8DT5 - chains A and B; structure by X-ray diffraction, 2.60 A resolution.

Chain A (and B):
Name: Acetylcholinesterase
From: Homo sapiens
Notes: EC 3.1.1.7; chain B of this document is another copy of the same molecule, construct and numbering; everything in this record applies to it too
UniProtKB: P22303 (ACES_HUMAN); residues 1-547 here correspond to UniProt positions 32-578 (UniProt number = residue number + 31)
Chain sequence (550 residues; numbered -2 to 547; the number before each row is that of its first residue; numbers below 1 keep their minus sign (Gly-2 is residue -2)):
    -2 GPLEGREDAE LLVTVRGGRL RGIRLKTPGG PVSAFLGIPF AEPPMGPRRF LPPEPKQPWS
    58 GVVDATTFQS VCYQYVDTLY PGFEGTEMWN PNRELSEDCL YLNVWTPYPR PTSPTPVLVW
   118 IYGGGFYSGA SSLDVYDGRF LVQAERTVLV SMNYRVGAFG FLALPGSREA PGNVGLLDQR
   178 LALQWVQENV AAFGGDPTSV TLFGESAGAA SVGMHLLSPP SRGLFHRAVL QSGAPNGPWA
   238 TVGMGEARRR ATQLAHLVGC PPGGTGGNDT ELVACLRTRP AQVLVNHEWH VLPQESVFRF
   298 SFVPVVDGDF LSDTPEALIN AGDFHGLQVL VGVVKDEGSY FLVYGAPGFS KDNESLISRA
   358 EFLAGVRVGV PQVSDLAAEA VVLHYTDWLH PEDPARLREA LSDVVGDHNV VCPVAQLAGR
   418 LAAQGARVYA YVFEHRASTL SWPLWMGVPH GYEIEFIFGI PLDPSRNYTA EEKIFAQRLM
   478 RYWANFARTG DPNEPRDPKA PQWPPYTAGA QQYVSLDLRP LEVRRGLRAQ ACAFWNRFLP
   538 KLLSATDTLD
Disordered / not traced: -2 to 3, 544-547
Sequence notes: expression tag (-2 to 0)
UniProt features mapped onto this chain:
  - active site: Ser203 (Acyl-ester intermediate), Glu334 (Charge relay system), His447 (Charge relay system)
  - binding site (galanthamine): Trp86, Glu202, Ser203, Tyr337
  - binding site (huperzine A): Trp86, Tyr133, Tyr337
  - binding site (huprine W): Gly122, Ser203, Trp439, His447
  - glycosylation (N-linked (GlcNAc...) asparagine): Asn265, Asn350, Asn464
Disulfides: Cys69-Cys96, Cys257-Cys272, Cys409-Cys529
Glycans and other covalent adducts: diethyl phosphonate (DEP) linked to Ser203
Ligand contacts:
  - diethyl phosphonate (DEP): Gly120, Gly121, Gly122, Tyr124, Ala204, Trp236, Phe295, Phe297, Tyr337, Phe338, His447
  - LND (4-carbamoyl-1-(3-{2-[(E)-(hydroxyimino)methyl]-1H-imidazol-1-yl}propyl)pyridin-1-ium): Tyr72, Asp74, Tyr124, Trp286, Ser293, Val294, Phe295, Arg296, Phe297, Tyr337, Phe338, Tyr341
What the authors report for this chain:
  - binding site for diethyl phosphonate: Ser203, His447
  - conformationally variable residues (loop rearrangement): His287 to Gln291, Glu292 to Phe299
  - binding site for LND: Tyr124, Trp286, Phe295

How chain A and chain B interact:
Contacting residue pairs - 27 pairs, chain A then chain B:
  Thr75(A) - Thr75(B)
  Tyr77(A) - Asn283(B)
  Pro78(A) - Gln279(B)
  Pro78(A) - Asn283(B)
  His253(A) - Asn350(B)  hydrogen bond (backbone-side chain)
  Leu254(A) - Ser347(B)  hydrogen bond (backbone-side chain)
  Leu254(A) - Asp349(B)
  Leu254(A) - Asn350(B)  hydrogen bond (backbone-side chain)
  Val255(A) - Asp349(B)
  Gly256(A) - Asp349(B)  hydrogen bond (backbone-backbone)
  Gly256(A) - Asn350(B)
  Gln279(A) - Pro78(B)
  Val280(A) - Asp349(B)
  Asn283(A) - Tyr77(B)
  Asn283(A) - Pro78(B)
  His284(A) - Tyr77(B)
  His284(A) - Ser347(B)
  His284(A) - Asp349(B)  salt bridge
  Ser347(A) - Leu254(B)  hydrogen bond (side chain-backbone)
  Ser347(A) - His284(B)
  Asp349(A) - Leu254(B)
  Asp349(A) - Val255(B)
  Asp349(A) - Gly256(B)  hydrogen bond (backbone-backbone)
  Asp349(A) - His284(B)  salt bridge
  Asn350(A) - His253(B)  hydrogen bond (side chain-backbone)
  Asn350(A) - Leu254(B)  hydrogen bond (side chain-backbone)
  Asn350(A) - Gly256(B)
Also at the interface, not in a pair above, chain A (15 interface residues in all): Gly260
Also at the interface, not in a pair above, chain B (15 interface residues in all): Val280, Glu351

In short:
The chain A/chain B interface involves 15 residues from each chain; the contacts include 8 hydrogen bonds and
2 salt bridges. Polar pairs include His284(A)-Asp349(B), His253(A)-Asn350(B) and Leu254(A)-Ser347(B). Bound to
chain A: compound LND. From the paper: a binding site for LND at Tyr124(A), Trp286(A) and Phe295(A); a binding
site for diethyl phosphonate at Ser203(A) and His447(A).
Chain A and chain B are both Acetylcholinesterase (Homo sapiens); the structure, X-ray structure of human
acetylcholinesterase ternary complex with paraoxon and oxime RS170B (POX-hAChE-RS170B), was determined by
X-ray diffraction together with 8DT2, 8DT4 and 8DT7 from the same study.
